1HAP - chains D and H of the 3 polymer chains in the assembly; structure by X-ray diffraction, 2.80 A resolution.

== Chain D ==
Molecule: 15-nt DNA strand
Sequence (15 nucleotides; row label = number of the first residue in the row):
   401 GGTTGGTGTGGTTGG

== Chain H ==
Protein: Thrombin heavy chain
From: Homo sapiens
Notes: EC 3.4.21.5
UniProtKB: P00734 (THRB_HUMAN); the construct lacks a stretch of the UniProt sequence and is renumbered around it, so the offset changes along the chain: 16-36 = UniProt 364-384; 37-60 = UniProt 386-409; 61-77 = UniProt 419-435; 78-97 = UniProt 437-456; 7 more segments
Amino-acid sequence (259 residues; row label = number of the first residue in the row; note: 2 numbers in that range are skipped by the numbering (no residue carries them; nothing is unmodelled there); a row labelled like 60A-60I holds insertion residues (60A, then the next letters in order)):
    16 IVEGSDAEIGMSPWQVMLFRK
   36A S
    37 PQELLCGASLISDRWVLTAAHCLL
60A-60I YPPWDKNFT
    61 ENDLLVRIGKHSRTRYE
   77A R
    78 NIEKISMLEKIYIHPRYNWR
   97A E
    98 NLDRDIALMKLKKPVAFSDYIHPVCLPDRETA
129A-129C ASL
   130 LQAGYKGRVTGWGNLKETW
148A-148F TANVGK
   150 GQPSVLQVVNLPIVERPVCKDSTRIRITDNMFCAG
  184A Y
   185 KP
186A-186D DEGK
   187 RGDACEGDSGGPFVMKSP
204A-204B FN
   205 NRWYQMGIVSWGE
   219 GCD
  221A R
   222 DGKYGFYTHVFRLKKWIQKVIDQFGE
Disordered / not traced: 148A-148F
Disulfides: Cys42-Cys58, Cys168-Cys182, Cys191-Cys220
Covalently attached groups: compound 0G6 linked to His57, Ser195
Small-molecule neighbours: 0G6 (D-phenylalanyl-N-[(2S,3S)-6-{[amino(iminio)methyl]amino}-1-chloro-2-hydroxyhexan-3-yl]-L-prolinamide): Cys58, Tyr60A, Trp60D, Glu97A, Asn98, Leu99, Ile174, Asp189, Ala190, Cys191, Glu192, Gly193, Asp194, Val213, Ser214, Trp215, Gly216, Gly219, Cys220, Gly226, Phe227
Curated features (UniProtKB/Swiss-Prot):
  - region: Ala183 to Val200 (High affinity receptor-binding region which is also known as the TP508 peptide)
  - active site (Charge relay system): His57, Asp102, Ser195
  - glycosylation: Asn60G (N-linked (GlcNAc...) (complex) asparagine)

== How chain D and chain H interact ==
Contacting residue pairs (20; chain D residue first):
  DG401(D) with Arg75(H), base contact
  DG406(D) with Arg75(H), base contact
  DT407(D) with Ile24(H), base contact; Gly25(H), base contact; Gly69(H), base contact; Lys70(H), base contact; His71(H), hydrogen bond to the base; Glu77(H), base contact; Ile79(H), base contact; Tyr117(H), base contact
  DG408(D) with His71(H), salt bridge to the phosphate; Arg75(H), salt bridge to the phosphate; Tyr76(H), base contact; Glu77(H), phosphate contact; Arg77A(H), base contact
  DT409(D) with Arg77A(H), sugar contact; Asn78(H), sugar contact; Ile79(H), base contact; Tyr117(H), hydrogen bond to the base
  DG410(D) with Arg77A(H), base contact
Interface residues without a listed pair, chain D (7 interface residues in all): DG415
Interface residues without a listed pair, chain H (13 interface residues in all): Glu23

== In short ==
Chain D and chain H form an interface of 7 and 13 residues respectively; the contacts include 2 hydrogen bonds
and 2 salt bridges. Polar contacts include DT407(D)-His71(H), DT409(D)-Tyr117(H) and DG408(D)-His71(H).
Compound 0G6 is covalently linked to Ser195(H).
Here chain D is a 15-nt DNA strand and chain H is Thrombin heavy chain (Homo sapiens). Entry 1HAP (Complex of
human alpha-thrombin with a 15MER oligonucleotide ggttggtgtggttgg (based on X-ray model of DNA)) was
determined by X-ray diffraction (same publication as 1HAO).
